PDB entry 3LQF | X-ray diffraction, 1.80 A resolution | chains A and D of the 4 polymer chains in the assembly

[Chain A (and D)]
Molecule: Galactitol dehydrogenase
From: Rhodobacter sphaeroides
Notes: EC 1.1.1.16; chain D of this document is another copy of the same molecule, construct and numbering; everything in this record applies to it too
Reference sequence: C0KTJ6 (C0KTJ6_RHOSH); numbering as in UniProt (aligned over 1-254)
Amino-acid sequence (254 residues; numbered 1 to 254; the number before each row is that of its first residue):
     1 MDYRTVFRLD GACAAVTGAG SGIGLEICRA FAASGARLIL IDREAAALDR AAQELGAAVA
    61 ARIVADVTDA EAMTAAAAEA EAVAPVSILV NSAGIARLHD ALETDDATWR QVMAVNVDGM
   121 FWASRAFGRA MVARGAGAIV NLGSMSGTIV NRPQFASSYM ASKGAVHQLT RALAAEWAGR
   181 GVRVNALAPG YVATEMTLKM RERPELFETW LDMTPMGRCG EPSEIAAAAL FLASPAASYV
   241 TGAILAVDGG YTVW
Ion coordination: Mg2+: Trp254 (shared with 1 residue of chain B)
Small-molecule neighbours:
  - meso-erythritol (MRY): Ala96, Leu98, Ser146, Asn151, Gln154, Ala156, Tyr159, Met160, Tyr191, Met196, Thr197, Met200, Trp210
  - NAD (nicotinamide-adenine-dinucleotide): Gly18, Gly20, Ser21, Gly22, Ile23, Gly24, Asp42, Arg43, Glu44, Ala65, Asp66, Val67, Ser92, Ala93, Gly94, Ile95, Val115, Leu142, Gly143, Ser144, Tyr159, Lys163, Pro189, Gly190, Tyr191, Val192, Thr194, Glu195, Met196, Thr197
UniProt features mapped onto this chain:
  - active site: Tyr159 (Proton acceptor)
  - binding site (NAD(+)): Ser21 to Ile23, Asp42, Asp66, Val67, Tyr159, Lys163, Val192 to Thr194
  - binding site (Mg(2+)): Trp254

[How chain A and chain D interact]
Pairs across the interface (79; chain A residue first):
  Ala70(A) - Asp106(D)
  Asp100(A) - Glu176(D)
  Ala101(A) - Phe121(D)
  Ala101(A) - Arg125(D)
  Ala101(A) - Leu173(D)  hydrophobic
  Ala101(A) - Glu176(D)  hydrogen bond (backbone-side chain)
  Ala101(A) - Trp177(D)  hydrophobic
  Leu102(A) - Arg125(D)
  Leu102(A) - Arg129(D)  hydrogen bond (backbone-side chain)
  Leu102(A) - Val132(D)  hydrophobic
  Leu102(A) - Trp177(D)  hydrophobic
  Thr104(A) - Phe121(D)
  Thr104(A) - Arg125(D)  hydrogen bond (backbone-side chain)
  Asp106(A) - Ala70(D)
  Asp106(A) - Trp122(D)
  Asp106(A) - Arg125(D)  salt bridge
  Trp109(A) - Val117(D)  hydrophobic
  Trp109(A) - Asp118(D)  hydrogen bond
  Trp109(A) - Phe121(D)  hydrophobic
  Trp109(A) - Trp122(D)
  Trp109(A) - Leu169(D)  hydrophobic
  Arg110(A) - Trp122(D)
  Met113(A) - Met113(D)  hydrophobic
  Val117(A) - Trp109(D)  hydrophobic
  Asp118(A) - Trp109(D)  hydrogen bond
  Phe121(A) - Ala101(D)
  Phe121(A) - Thr104(D)
  Phe121(A) - Trp109(D)  hydrophobic
  Phe121(A) - Ser157(D)
  Trp122(A) - Asp106(D)
  Trp122(A) - Trp109(D)
  Trp122(A) - Arg110(D)
  Arg125(A) - Ala101(D)
  Arg125(A) - Leu102(D)
  Arg125(A) - Thr104(D)  hydrogen bond (side chain-backbone)
  Arg125(A) - Asp106(D)  salt bridge
  Arg129(A) - Leu102(D)  hydrogen bond (side chain-backbone)
  Val132(A) - Leu102(D)  hydrophobic
  Ser146(A) - Gln168(D)
  Gly147(A) - Gln168(D)
  Thr148(A) - Gln168(D)  hydrogen bond (backbone-side chain)
  Thr148(A) - Arg171(D)  hydrogen bond (backbone-side chain)
  Ile149(A) - Gln168(D)
  Val150(A) - Arg171(D)
  Val150(A) - Ala172(D)
  Val150(A) - Ala175(D)  hydrophobic
  Phe155(A) - Glu176(D)
  Ser157(A) - Phe121(D)
  Ser157(A) - Ala172(D)
  Met160(A) - Gln168(D)
  Met160(A) - Ala172(D)  hydrophobic
  Ala161(A) - Ala165(D)
  Ala161(A) - Gln168(D)
  Gly164(A) - Gly164(D)
  Gly164(A) - Ala165(D)
  Gly164(A) - Gln168(D)
  Ala165(A) - Ala161(D)
  Ala165(A) - Gly164(D)
  Ala165(A) - Ala165(D)
  Gln168(A) - Ser146(D)
  Gln168(A) - Gly147(D)
  Gln168(A) - Thr148(D)  hydrogen bond (side chain-backbone)
  Gln168(A) - Ile149(D)
  Gln168(A) - Met160(D)
  Gln168(A) - Ala161(D)
  Gln168(A) - Gly164(D)
  Leu169(A) - Trp109(D)  hydrophobic
  Arg171(A) - Thr148(D)  hydrogen bond (side chain-backbone)
  Arg171(A) - Val150(D)
  Ala172(A) - Val150(D)
  Ala172(A) - Ser157(D)
  Ala172(A) - Met160(D)  hydrophobic
  Leu173(A) - Ala101(D)  hydrophobic
  Ala175(A) - Val150(D)  hydrophobic
  Glu176(A) - Asp100(D)
  Glu176(A) - Ala101(D)  hydrogen bond (side chain-backbone)
  Glu176(A) - Phe155(D)
  Trp177(A) - Ala101(D)  hydrophobic
  Trp177(A) - Leu102(D)  hydrophobic
Also at the interface, not in a pair above, chain A (38 interface residues in all): Glu103, Asp105, Gly128
Also at the interface, not in a pair above, chain D (38 interface residues in all): Asp105, Gly128, Arg180

[Overview]
The chain A/chain D interface involves 38 residues from each chain; the contacts include 12 hydrogen bonds and
2 salt bridges. Among the polar pairs are Asp106(A)-Arg125(D), Ala101(A)-Glu176(D) and Leu102(A)-Arg129(D).
Ligands of chain A: NAD and meso-erythritol.
Chain A and chain D are both Galactitol dehydrogenase (Rhodobacter sphaeroides); the structure, Crystal
structure of the short-chain dehydrogenase Galactitol-Dehydrogenase (GatDH) of Rhodobacter sphaeroides in
complex with NAD and ..., was determined by X-ray diffraction, deposited together with 2WSB and 2WDZ.
